Entry 8GL6 (electron microscopy, 3.20 A resolution); this record covers chains A and B of the 4 polymer chains in the assembly.

Chain A:
Molecule: Protein involved in gliding motility SprA
Source organism: Flavobacterium johnsoniae
Reference sequence: A0A1M5G5I4 (A0A1M5G5I4_FLAJO); numbering as in UniProt (aligned over 1-2403)
Chain sequence (2403 residues; each row starts with the number of its first residue):
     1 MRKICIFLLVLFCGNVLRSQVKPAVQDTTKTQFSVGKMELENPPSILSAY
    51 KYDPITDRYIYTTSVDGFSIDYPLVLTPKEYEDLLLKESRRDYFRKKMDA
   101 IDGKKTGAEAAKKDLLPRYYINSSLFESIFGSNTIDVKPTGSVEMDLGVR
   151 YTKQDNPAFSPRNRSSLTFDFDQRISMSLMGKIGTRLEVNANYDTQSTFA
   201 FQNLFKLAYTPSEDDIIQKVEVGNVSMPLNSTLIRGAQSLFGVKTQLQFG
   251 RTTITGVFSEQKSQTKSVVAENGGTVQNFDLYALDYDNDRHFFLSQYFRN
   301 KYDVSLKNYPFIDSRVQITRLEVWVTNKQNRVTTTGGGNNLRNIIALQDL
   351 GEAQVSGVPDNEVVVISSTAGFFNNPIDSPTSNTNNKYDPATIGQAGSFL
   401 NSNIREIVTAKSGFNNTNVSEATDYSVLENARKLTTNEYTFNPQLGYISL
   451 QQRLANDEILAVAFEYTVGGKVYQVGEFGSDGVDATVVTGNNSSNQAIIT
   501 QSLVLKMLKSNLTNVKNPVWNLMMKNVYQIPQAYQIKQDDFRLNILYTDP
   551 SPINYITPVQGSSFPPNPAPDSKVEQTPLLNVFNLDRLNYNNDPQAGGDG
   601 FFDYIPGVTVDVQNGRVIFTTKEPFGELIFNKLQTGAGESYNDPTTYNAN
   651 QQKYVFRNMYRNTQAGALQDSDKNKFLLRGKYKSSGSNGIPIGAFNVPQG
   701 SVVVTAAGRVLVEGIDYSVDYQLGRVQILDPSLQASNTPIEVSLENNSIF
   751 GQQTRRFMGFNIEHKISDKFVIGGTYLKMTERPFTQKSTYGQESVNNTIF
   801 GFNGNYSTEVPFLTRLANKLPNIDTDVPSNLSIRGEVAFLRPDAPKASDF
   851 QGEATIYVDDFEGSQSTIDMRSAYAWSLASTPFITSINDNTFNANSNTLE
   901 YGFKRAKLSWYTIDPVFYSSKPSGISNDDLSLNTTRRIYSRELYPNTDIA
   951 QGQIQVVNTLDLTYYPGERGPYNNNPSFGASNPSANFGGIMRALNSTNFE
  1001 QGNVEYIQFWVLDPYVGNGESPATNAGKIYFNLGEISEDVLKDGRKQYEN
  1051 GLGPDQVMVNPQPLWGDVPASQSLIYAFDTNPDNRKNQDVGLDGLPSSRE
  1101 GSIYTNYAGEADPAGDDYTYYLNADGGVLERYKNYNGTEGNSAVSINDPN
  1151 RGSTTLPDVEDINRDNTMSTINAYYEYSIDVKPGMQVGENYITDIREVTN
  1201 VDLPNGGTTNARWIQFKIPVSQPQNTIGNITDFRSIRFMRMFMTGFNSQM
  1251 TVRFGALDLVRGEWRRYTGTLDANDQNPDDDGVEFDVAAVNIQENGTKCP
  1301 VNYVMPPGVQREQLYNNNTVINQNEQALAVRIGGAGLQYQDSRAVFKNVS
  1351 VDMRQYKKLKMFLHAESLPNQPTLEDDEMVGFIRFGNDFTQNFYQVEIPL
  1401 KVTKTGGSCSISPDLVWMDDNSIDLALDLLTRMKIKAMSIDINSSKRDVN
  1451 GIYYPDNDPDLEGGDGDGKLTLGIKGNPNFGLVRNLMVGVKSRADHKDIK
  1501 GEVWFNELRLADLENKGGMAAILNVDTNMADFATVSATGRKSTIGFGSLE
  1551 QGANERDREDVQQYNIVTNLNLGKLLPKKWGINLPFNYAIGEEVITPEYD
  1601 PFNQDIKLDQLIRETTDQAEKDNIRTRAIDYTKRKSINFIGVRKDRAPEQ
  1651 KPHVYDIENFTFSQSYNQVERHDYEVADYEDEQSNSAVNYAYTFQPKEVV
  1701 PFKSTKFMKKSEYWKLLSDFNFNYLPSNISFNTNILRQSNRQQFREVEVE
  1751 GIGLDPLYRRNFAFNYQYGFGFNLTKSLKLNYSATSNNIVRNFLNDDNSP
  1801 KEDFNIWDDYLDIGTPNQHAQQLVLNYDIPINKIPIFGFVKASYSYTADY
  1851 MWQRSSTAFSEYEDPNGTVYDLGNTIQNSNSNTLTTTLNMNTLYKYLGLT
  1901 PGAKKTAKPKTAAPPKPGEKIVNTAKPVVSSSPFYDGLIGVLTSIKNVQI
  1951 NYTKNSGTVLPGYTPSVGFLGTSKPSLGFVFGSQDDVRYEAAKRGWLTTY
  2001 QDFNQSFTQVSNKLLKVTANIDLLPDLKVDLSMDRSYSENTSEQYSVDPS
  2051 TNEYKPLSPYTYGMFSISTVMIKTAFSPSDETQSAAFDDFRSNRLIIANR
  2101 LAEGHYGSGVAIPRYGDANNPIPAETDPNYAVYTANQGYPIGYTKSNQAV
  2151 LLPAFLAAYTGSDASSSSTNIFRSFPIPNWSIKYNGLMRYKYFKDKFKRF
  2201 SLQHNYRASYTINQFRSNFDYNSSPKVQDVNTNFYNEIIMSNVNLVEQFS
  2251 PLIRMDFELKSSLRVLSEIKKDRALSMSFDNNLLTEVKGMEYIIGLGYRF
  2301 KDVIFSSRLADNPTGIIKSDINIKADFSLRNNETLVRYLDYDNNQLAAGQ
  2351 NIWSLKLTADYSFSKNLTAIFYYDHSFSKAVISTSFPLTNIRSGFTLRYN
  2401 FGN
Unresolved in the structure: 1-128, 1697-1720, 1893-1940, 2306-2315, 2402-2403
Residues lining bound ligands: Lauryl Maltose Neopentyl Glycol (LMN): V143, E144, M145, F2363, S2364, N2366, L2367, L2397, Y2399

Chain B:
Molecule: Peptidyl-prolyl cis-trans isomerase
Source organism: Flavobacterium johnsoniae
Reference sequence: A5F9W9 (A5F9W9_FLAJ1); residues 1-176 here = UniProt positions 1-176
Chain sequence (176 residues; each row starts with the number of its first residue):
     1 MKQLLTALLSLTLFISCSKDKDEVKDYTAENEKEIVDYLAQNNLTAQRTN
    51 SGLYYIITKEGSSESEGENPGEEENTGEGENTEENENDGHPTLNSNITVI
   101 YKGYFTNGKVFDESTEGVSYSLRTLIPGWKEGIPLLKSGGEIQLFVPAHL
   151 GYGSNGNKTVPGGAVLIFEITLVSVN
Unresolved in the structure: 1-21, 63-89

Interface between chain A and chain B:
Pairs across the interface (43):
  Q395(A) - S121(B)  hydrogen bond
  A396(A) - N176(B)
  R2100(A) - D22(B)  salt bridge
  E2103(A) - V24(B)
  G2104(A) - S154(B)
  H2105(A) - Y152(B)  hydrogen bond (side chain-backbone)
  H2105(A) - G153(B)
  H2105(A) - S154(B)  hydrogen bond (backbone-backbone)
  H2105(A) - N155(B)
  G2107(A) - K25(B)
  G2107(A) - D26(B)
  G2107(A) - S154(B)  hydrogen bond (backbone-side chain)
  G2109(A) - D26(B)
  G2109(A) - T28(B)
  D2127(A) - N94(B)  hydrogen bond
  D2127(A) - R123(B)  salt bridge
  N2129(A) - R123(B)
  Y2221(A) - G156(B)
  Y2221(A) - N157(B)
  N2222(A) - N157(B)  hydrogen bond (backbone-side chain)
  S2223(A) - F111(B)  hydrogen bond (side chain-backbone)
  S2223(A) - D112(B)  hydrogen bond
  S2223(A) - Y152(B)  hydrogen bond (backbone-side chain)
  S2224(A) - D112(B)
  S2224(A) - Y152(B)  hydrogen bond (backbone-side chain)
  P2225(A) - Y101(B)
  P2225(A) - Y120(B)  hydrophobic
  P2225(A) - T124(B)
  P2225(A) - L125(B)
  P2225(A) - I126(B)  hydrogen bond (backbone-backbone)
  P2225(A) - W129(B)
  P2225(A) - Y152(B)
  K2226(A) - T124(B)
  K2226(A) - L125(B)
  V2227(A) - T124(B)  hydrogen bond (backbone-backbone)
  V2227(A) - L125(B)
  V2227(A) - I126(B)  hydrophobic
  V2227(A) - Y152(B)  hydrophobic
  Q2228(A) - R123(B)
  Q2228(A) - T124(B)  hydrogen bond (backbone-backbone)
  Q2228(A) - K130(B)
  D2229(A) - T124(B)
  E2237(A) - K158(B)
Also at the interface, not in a pair above, chain A (25 interface residues in all): T392, Y2106, S2108, V2110, Y2133
Also at the interface, not in a pair above, chain B (28 interface residues in all): N96, H149, T159

Summary:
25 residues of chain A face 28 of chain B across their interface; the contacts include 13 hydrogen bonds and 2
salt bridges. Polar contacts include R2100(A)-D22(B), D2127(A)-R123(B) and Q395(A)-S121(B). Bound to chain A:
Lauryl Maltose Neopentyl Glycol.
Chain A is Protein involved in gliding motility SprA and chain B is Peptidyl-prolyl cis-trans isomerase, both
from Flavobacterium johnsoniae; the structure, The Type 9 Secretion System in vitro assembled, RemA-CTD
substrate bound complex, was determined by electron microscopy.
